5VSB - chains A and B; structure by X-ray diffraction, 1.85 A resolution.

[Chain A (and B)]
Protein: Ubiquitin carboxyl-terminal hydrolase 7
From: Homo sapiens
Notes: EC 3.4.19.12; chain B of this document is another copy of the same molecule, construct and numbering; everything in this record applies to it too
UniProtKB: Q93009 (UBP7_HUMAN), isoform Q93009-3; residues 208-560 here correspond to UniProt positions 192-544 (UniProt number = residue number - 16)
Chain sequence (353 residues; row label = number of the first residue in the row):
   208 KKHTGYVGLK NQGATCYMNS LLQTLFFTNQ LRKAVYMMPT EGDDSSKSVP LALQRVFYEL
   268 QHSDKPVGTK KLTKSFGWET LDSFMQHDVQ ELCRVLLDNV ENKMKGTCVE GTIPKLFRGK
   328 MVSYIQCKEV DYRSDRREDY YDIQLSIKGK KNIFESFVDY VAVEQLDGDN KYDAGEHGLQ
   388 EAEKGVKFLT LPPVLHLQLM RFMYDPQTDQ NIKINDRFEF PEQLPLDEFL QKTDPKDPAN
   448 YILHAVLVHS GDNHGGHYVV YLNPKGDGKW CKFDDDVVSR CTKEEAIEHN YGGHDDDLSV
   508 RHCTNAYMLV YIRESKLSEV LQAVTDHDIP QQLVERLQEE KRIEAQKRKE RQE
Disordered / not traced: 208-210, 501-509, 555-560 (chain B: 502-508, 549-560)
Small-molecule neighbours: 9QA (7-chloro-3-{[4-hydroxy-1-(3-phenylpropanoyl)piperidin-4-yl]methyl}quinazolin-4(3H)-one): Y224, D295, V296, Q297, Q351, Q405, L406, M407, R408, F409, M410, K420, H456, N460, H461, Y465, Y514
From the paper describing this entry:
  - binding site for 9QA: D295, V296, Q297, R408, F409, K420, H456, Y465, Y514
  - conformationally variable residues (side-chain flip): F409
  - specificity-determining residues: Q351

[Interface between chain A and chain B]
Contacting residue pairs (39):
  K355(A) with K378(B), hydrogen bond (side chain-backbone); D380(B); L386(B)
  K358(A) with D295(B), salt bridge
  F361(A) with E298(B)
  E362(A) with Q351(B)
  V365(A) with E345(B)
  D366(A) with R343(B), salt bridge
  A369(A) with R343(B)
  V370(A) with R343(B); R344(B), hydrogen bond (backbone-backbone)
  E371(A) with D342(B)
  Q372(A) with D342(B), hydrogen bond (backbone-backbone); R344(B), hydrogen bond
  E390(A) with R344(B)
  M410(A) with D380(B); L386(B), hydrophobic
  Y411(A) with G385(B); L386(B), hydrogen bond (backbone-backbone)
  D412(A) with L386(B)
  P413(A) with H384(B); L386(B); Q387(B)
  R424(A) with Y411(B)
  P428(A) with Q293(B); H294(B)
  E429(A) with Q293(B)
  Q430(A) with G284(B), hydrogen bond (side chain-backbone); W285(B); S290(B), hydrogen bond; H294(B), hydrogen bond (backbone-side chain)
  P432(A) with W285(B), hydrophobic; H294(B); V302(B), hydrophobic
  D434(A) with D305(B)
  E435(A) with V302(B); D305(B), hydrogen bond (backbone-side chain)
  T440(A) with N309(B), hydrogen bond
  E495(A) with Q293(B)
Also at the interface, not in a pair above, chain A (32 interface residues in all): N359, M407, D423, E426, N447, Y498, G499, G500
Also at the interface, not in a pair above, chain B (27 interface residues in all): F283, R301, D376, N377, N418

[Overview]
32 residues of chain A and 27 residues of chain B are in contact; the contacts include 10 hydrogen bonds and 2
salt bridges. Polar contacts include K358(A)-D295(B), D366(A)-R343(B) and K355(A)-K378(B). Bound to chain A:
compound 9QA. The paper reports a binding site for 9QA at D295(A), V296(A) and Q297(A) among others; the
specificity determinant Q351(A).
Chain A and chain B are both Ubiquitin carboxyl-terminal hydrolase 7 (Homo sapiens); the structure, Structure
of DUB complex, was determined by X-ray diffraction (same publication as 5VS6 and 5VSK).
